Entry 9G27 (electron microscopy, 2.80 A resolution); this record covers chains C and K of the 15 polymer chains in the assembly.

== Chain C ==
Name: DNA-directed RNA polymerases I and III subunit RPAC1
Source organism: Saccharomyces cerevisiae
UniProtKB: P07703 (RPAC1_YEAST); numbering as in UniProt (aligned over 1-335)
Chain sequence (335 residues; each row starts with the number of its first residue):
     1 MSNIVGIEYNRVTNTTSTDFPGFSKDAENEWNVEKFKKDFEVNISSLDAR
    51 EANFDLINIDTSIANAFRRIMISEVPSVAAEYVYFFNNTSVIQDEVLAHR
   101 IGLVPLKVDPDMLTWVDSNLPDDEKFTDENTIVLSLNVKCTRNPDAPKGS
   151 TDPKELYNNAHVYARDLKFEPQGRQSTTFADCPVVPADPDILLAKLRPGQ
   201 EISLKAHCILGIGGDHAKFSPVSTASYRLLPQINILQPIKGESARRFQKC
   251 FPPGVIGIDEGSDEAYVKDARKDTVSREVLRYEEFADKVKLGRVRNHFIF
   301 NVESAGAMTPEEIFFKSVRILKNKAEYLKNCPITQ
Not modelled in the structure: 1-29, 334-335
Swiss-Prot annotation at these positions:
  - modified residue: S2 (N-acetylserine), S17 (Phosphoserine)

== Chain K ==
Name: DNA-directed RNA polymerases I and III subunit RPAC2
Source organism: Saccharomyces cerevisiae
UniProtKB: P28000 (RPAC2_YEAST); numbering as in UniProt (aligned over 1-142)
Chain sequence (142 residues; each row starts with the number of its first residue):
     1 MTEDIEQKKTATEVTPQEPKHIQEEEEQDVDMTGDEEQEEEPDREKIKLL
    51 TQATSEDGTSASFQIVEEDHTLGNALRYVIMKNPDVEFCGYSIPHPSENL
   101 LNIRIQTYGETTAVDALQKGLKDLMDLCDVVESKFTEKIKSM
Not modelled in the structure: 1-44
Swiss-Prot annotation at these positions:
  - modified residue (Phosphothreonine): T15, T33
  - cross-link: K134 (Glycyl lysine isopeptide (Lys-Gly) (interchain with G-Cter in ubiquitin))

== Interface between chain C and chain K ==
Pairs across the interface (66; chain C residue first):
  W31(C) - Y78(K)  hydrogen bond
  W31(C) - K82(K)
  W31(C) - L127(K)  hydrophobic
  V33(C) - D123(K)
  V33(C) - D126(K)
  F36(C) - L127(K)  hydrophobic
  F36(C) - V130(K)  hydrophobic
  K37(C) - K134(K)  hydrogen bond (backbone-side chain)
  F40(C) - V131(K)  hydrophobic
  F40(C) - K134(K)  hydrogen bond (backbone-side chain)
  E41(C) - K134(K)
  E41(C) - K138(K)  salt bridge
  V42(C) - K134(K)
  V42(C) - F135(K)  hydrophobic
  V42(C) - K138(K)  hydrogen bond (backbone-side chain)
  N43(C) - K138(K)
  I44(C) - F135(K)  hydrophobic
  I44(C) - K138(K)
  I44(C) - I139(K)  hydrophobic
  L47(C) - I139(K)  hydrophobic
  F54(C) - F135(K)  hydrophobic
  D60(C) - Y78(K)
  S62(C) - N74(K)  hydrogen bond (side chain-backbone)
  S62(C) - A75(K)  hydrogen bond (side chain-backbone)
  S62(C) - Y78(K)
  I63(C) - A75(K)  hydrophobic
  I63(C) - L124(K)  hydrophobic
  I63(C) - L127(K)  hydrophobic
  A66(C) - T71(K)
  F67(C) - V131(K)  hydrophobic
  R69(C) - D69(K)  salt bridge
  R69(C) - H70(K)
  R69(C) - T71(K)  hydrogen bond
  I70(C) - T71(K)
  E311(C) - I139(K)
  F314(C) - F135(K)  hydrophobic
  F315(C) - F135(K)  hydrophobic
  F315(C) - T136(K)
  V318(C) - C128(K)
  V318(C) - V131(K)  hydrophobic
  V318(C) - E132(K)
  R319(C) - E132(K)  salt bridge
  L321(C) - C128(K)  hydrophobic
  K322(C) - M125(K)
  K322(C) - C128(K)
  K324(C) - T71(K)
  K324(C) - L72(K)
  A325(C) - L121(K)
  A325(C) - L124(K)  hydrophobic
  A325(C) - M125(K)  hydrophobic
  E326(C) - M125(K)
  Y327(C) - K46(K)
  L328(C) - I65(K)  hydrophobic
  L328(C) - L72(K)  hydrophobic
  L328(C) - L121(K)  hydrophobic
  K329(C) - Q118(K)  hydrogen bond (backbone-side chain)
  K329(C) - L121(K)
  K329(C) - K122(K)
  C331(C) - K46(K)
  C331(C) - I47(K)  hydrophobic
  P332(C) - E45(K)
  P332(C) - I47(K)
  I333(C) - I47(K)  hydrophobic
  I333(C) - K48(K)
  I333(C) - L49(K)
  I333(C) - F63(K)  hydrophobic
Other interface residues (no listed pair), chain C (36 interface residues in all): E30, I59
Other interface residues (no listed pair), chain K (39 interface residues in all): E68, L76, V79, P84, V114, D129, M142

== In short ==
36 residues of chain C and 39 residues of chain K are in contact; the contacts include 8 hydrogen bonds and 3
salt bridges. Polar contacts include E41(C)-K138(K), R69(C)-D69(K) and R319(C)-E132(K).
Chain C is DNA-directed RNA polymerases I and III subunit RPAC1 and chain K is DNA-directed RNA polymerases I
and III subunit RPAC2, both from Saccharomyces cerevisiae; the structure, Yeast RNA polymerase I elongation
complex stalled by an apurinic site, pre-translocation state, was determined by electron microscopy together
with 9G1V, 9G1X, 9G23, 9G24, 9G26, 9G29, 9G2B and 9G2C from the same study.
